6X86 - chains A and B of the 3 polymer chains in the assembly; structure by X-ray diffraction, 2.93 A resolution.

== Chain A (and B) ==
Name: Tumor necrosis factor
Organism: Homo sapiens
Notes: chain B of this document is another copy of the same molecule, construct and numbering; everything in this record applies to it too
UniProt: P01375 (TNFA_HUMAN); residues 1-157 here correspond to UniProt positions 77-233 (UniProt number = residue number + 76)
Amino-acid sequence (158 residues; row label = number of the first residue in the row; numbering starts at 0):
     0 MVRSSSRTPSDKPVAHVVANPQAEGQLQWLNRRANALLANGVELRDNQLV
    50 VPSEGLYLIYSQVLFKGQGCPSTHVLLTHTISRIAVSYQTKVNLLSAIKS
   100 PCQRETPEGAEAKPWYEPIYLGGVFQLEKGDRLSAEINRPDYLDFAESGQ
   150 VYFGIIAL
Disordered / not traced: 0-6 (chain B: 0-9, 32-39, 103-111)
Cystine bridges: Cys69-Cys101
Differences from the reference sequence: initiating methionine (0)
Ligand contacts: UTY (3-[(6-{2-[(3R)-4-(hydroxyacetyl)-3-methylpiperazin-1-yl]pyrimidin-5-yl}-2,2-dimethyl-3-oxo-2,3-dihydro-1H-indol-1-yl)methyl]pyridine-2-carbonitrile): Ser9, Lys11, Leu57, Tyr119, Val123, Ile155, Ala156, Leu157
UniProt features mapped onto this chain:
  - glycosylation: Ser4 (O-linked (GalNAc...) serine)

== Chain A / chain B interface ==
Contacting residue pairs (13; chain A residue first):
  Leu93(A) - Glu146(B)
  Leu94(A) - Gln149(B)
  Tyr119(A) - Gln61(B)
  Tyr119(A) - Tyr119(B)
  Gly121(A) - Gln61(B)  hydrogen bond (backbone-side chain)
  Gly122(A) - Gln149(B)
  Gly122(A) - Tyr151(B)
  Val123(A) - His15(B)
  Val123(A) - Gly148(B)
  Val123(A) - Gln149(B)  hydrogen bond (backbone-side chain)
  Val123(A) - Tyr151(B)
  Phe124(A) - Gln149(B)
  Leu157(A) - Tyr59(B)
Other interface residues (no listed pair), chain A (10 interface residues in all): Leu57, Lys98
Other interface residues (no listed pair), chain B (10 interface residues in all): Tyr115, Ile155

== Overview ==
The chain A/chain B interface involves 10 residues from each chain; the contacts include 2 hydrogen bonds.
Polar contacts include Gly121(A)-Gln61(B) and Val123(A)-Gln149(B). Bound to chain A: compound UTY.
Both chains are Tumor necrosis factor (Homo sapiens). Entry 6X86 (Crystal Structure of TNFalpha with
indolinone compound 11) was determined by X-ray diffraction (same publication as 6X83 and 6X85).
